8Q3B - chains A and C of the 8 polymer chains in the assembly; structure by electron microscopy, 2.69 A resolution.

== Chain A ==
Name: DNA-directed RNA polymerase RPB1 homolog
Organism: African swine fever virus BA71V
Notes: EC 2.7.7.6
UniProtKB: P42486 (RPB1_ASFB7); residues 1-1450 here = UniProt positions 1-1450
Chain sequence (1450 residues; row label = number of the first residue in the row):
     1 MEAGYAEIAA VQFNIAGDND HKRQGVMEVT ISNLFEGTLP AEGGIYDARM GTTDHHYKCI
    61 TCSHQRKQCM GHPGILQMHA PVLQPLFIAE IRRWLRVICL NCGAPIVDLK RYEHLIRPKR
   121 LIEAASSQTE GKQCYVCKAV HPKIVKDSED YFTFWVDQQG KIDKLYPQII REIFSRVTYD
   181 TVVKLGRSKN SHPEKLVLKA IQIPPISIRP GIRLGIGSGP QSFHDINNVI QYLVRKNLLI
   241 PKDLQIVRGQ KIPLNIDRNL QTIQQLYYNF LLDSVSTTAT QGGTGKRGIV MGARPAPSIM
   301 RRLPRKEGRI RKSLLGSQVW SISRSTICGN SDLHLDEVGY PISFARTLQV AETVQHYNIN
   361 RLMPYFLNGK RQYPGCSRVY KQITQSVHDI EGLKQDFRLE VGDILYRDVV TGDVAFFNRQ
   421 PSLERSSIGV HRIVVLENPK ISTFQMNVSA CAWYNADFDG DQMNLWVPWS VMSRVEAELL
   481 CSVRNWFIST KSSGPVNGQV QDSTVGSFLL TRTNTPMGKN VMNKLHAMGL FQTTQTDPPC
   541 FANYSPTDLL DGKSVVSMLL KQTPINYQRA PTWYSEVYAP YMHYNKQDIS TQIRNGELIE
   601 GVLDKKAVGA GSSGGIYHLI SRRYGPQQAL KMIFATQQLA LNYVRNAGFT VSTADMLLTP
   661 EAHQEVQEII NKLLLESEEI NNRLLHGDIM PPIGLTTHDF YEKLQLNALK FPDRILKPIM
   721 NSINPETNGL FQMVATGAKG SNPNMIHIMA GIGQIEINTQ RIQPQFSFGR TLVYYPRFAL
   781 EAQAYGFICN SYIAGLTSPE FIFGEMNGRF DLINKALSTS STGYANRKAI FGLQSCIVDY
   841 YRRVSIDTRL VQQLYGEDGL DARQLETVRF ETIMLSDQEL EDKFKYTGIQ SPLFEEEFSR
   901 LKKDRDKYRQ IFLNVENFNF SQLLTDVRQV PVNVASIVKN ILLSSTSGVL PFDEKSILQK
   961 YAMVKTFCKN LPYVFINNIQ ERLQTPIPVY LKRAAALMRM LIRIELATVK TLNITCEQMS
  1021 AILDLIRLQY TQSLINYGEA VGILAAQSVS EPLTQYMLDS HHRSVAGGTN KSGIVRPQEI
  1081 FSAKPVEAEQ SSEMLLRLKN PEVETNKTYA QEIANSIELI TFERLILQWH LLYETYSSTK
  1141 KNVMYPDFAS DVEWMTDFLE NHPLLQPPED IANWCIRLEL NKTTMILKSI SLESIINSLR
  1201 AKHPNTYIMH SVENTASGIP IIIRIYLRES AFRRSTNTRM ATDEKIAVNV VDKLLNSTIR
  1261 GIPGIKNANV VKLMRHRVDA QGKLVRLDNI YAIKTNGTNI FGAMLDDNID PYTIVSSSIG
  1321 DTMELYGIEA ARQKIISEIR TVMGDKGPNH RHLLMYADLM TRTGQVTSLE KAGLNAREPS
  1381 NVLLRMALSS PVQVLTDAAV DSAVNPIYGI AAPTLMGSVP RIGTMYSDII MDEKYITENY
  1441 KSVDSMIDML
Unresolved in the structure: 216-221, 278-293, 1446-1450
Metal / ion sites: Zn2+ site 1: Cys59, Cys62, His72; Zn2+ site 2: Cys99, Cys102, Cys134, Cys137; Mg2+: Asp457, Asp459, Asp461
Reported in the primary citation:
  - Mg2+ coordination: Asp457, Asp459, Asp461
  - catalytic residues: Asp457, Asp459, Asp461
  - conformationally variable residues (domain motion): Leu254

== Chain C ==
Name: DNA-directed RNA polymerase RPB3-11 homolog
Organism: African swine fever virus BA71V
UniProtKB: Q65184 (RPB3_ASFB7); residues 1-359 here = UniProt positions 1-359
Chain sequence (359 residues; row label = number of the first residue in the row):
     1 MEKIFQNVEI KPFLIDFSNP FIKNAAKRLF QLEEQLPLVP VNVVMDFKGI SRAAVHGLSR
    61 VLQDEIPNYM LDIKPGGYKI EDSTDLFMTE QFIRNRINFI PIYAKNETLV FALRSLNNSC
   121 EVKTIYSRDL IQVAGPKLKY PIFNPTFEIG FLQPGKSLII EDIYIKKGIG RKHAAFNLAV
   181 KTHFSHLDIE QYPTDKKEYM ALSGYKQSSM TSDPRHHRLG LCFPAVPLPH INQAVRTYLK
   241 NACRIIIGRI QSIQKIYENF EEPQPELVLF SLDEEKTKAI ITIKDETHTI GNLLKTCIYE
   301 MIPDISFVGY QCVPHKQEMV LTIIHKASQE DLITLLEKSI QNIIQTFQIL EKNVDELIA

== How chain A and chain C interact ==
Contacting residue pairs (46):
  Asn330(A) - His315(C)
  Asp332(A) - Val313(C)
  Asp332(A) - Pro314(C)
  Asp332(A) - His315(C)
  Asn438(A) - Gln317(C)
  Pro516(A) - Leu202(C)  hydrophobic
  Met517(A) - Tyr205(C)
  Val521(A) - Met210(C)
  Val521(A) - Thr211(C)
  Met522(A) - Met210(C)
  Met522(A) - Thr211(C)
  Asn523(A) - Met210(C)  hydrogen bond (backbone-backbone)
  Asn523(A) - Thr211(C)
  Lys524(A) - Tyr299(C)
  Lys524(A) - Pro303(C)  hydrogen bond (side chain-backbone)
  Lys524(A) - Asp304(C)
  Lys524(A) - Ile305(C)  hydrogen bond (side chain-backbone)
  Leu525(A) - Lys295(C)
  Leu525(A) - Tyr299(C)  hydrophobic
  His526(A) - Ser209(C)  hydrogen bond (side chain-backbone)
  His526(A) - Met210(C)  hydrogen bond (side chain-backbone)
  Met528(A) - Phe307(C)
  Met528(A) - Val308(C)
  Gln532(A) - Lys295(C)
  Gln532(A) - Gly309(C)
  Gln532(A) - Tyr310(C)
  Gln532(A) - Gln311(C)
  Gln535(A) - Gln311(C)  hydrogen bond
  Asp537(A) - Lys278(C)  salt bridge
  Pro538(A) - Phe307(C)  hydrophobic
  Pro538(A) - Ile324(C)  hydrophobic
  Pro539(A) - Ser306(C)
  Cys540(A) - Lys276(C)  hydrogen bond
  Cys540(A) - Ser306(C)  hydrogen bond
  Phe541(A) - Ile305(C)
  Phe541(A) - Ser306(C)  hydrogen bond (backbone-backbone)
  Ala542(A) - Asp304(C)
  Ala542(A) - Ser306(C)
  Ala542(A) - Lys326(C)
  Pro546(A) - Tyr299(C)  hydrogen bond (backbone-side chain)
  Pro546(A) - Pro303(C)  hydrophobic
  Leu549(A) - Thr211(C)
  Tyr643(A) - Met210(C)  hydrophobic
  Asn646(A) - Ser209(C)  hydrogen bond (backbone-side chain)
  Asn646(A) - Met210(C)
  Thr727(A) - Ala201(C)
Other interface residues (no listed pair), chain A (32 interface residues in all): Leu333, Val434, Leu436, Phe531, Thr533, Tyr544, Ala654
Other interface residues (no listed pair), chain C (31 interface residues in all): Arg52, Tyr192, Met200, Ser203, Lys206, Ser208

== Overview ==
32 residues of chain A face 31 of chain C across their interface; the contacts include 11 hydrogen bonds and 1
salt bridge. Polar pairs include Asp537(A)-Lys278(C), Lys524(A)-Pro303(C) and Lys524(A)-Ile305(C). Cys59(A),
Cys62(A) and His72(A) form the Zn2+ site 1. From the paper: catalytic residues Asp457(A), Asp459(A) and
Asp461(A); Mg2+ coordination by Asp457(A), Asp459(A) and Asp461(A).
Chain A is DNA-directed RNA polymerase RPB1 homolog and chain C is DNA-directed RNA polymerase RPB3-11
homolog, both from African swine fever virus BA71V; the structure, The closed state of the ASFV apo-RNA
polymerase, was determined by electron microscopy (same publication as 8Q3K).
